9MYM - chain A; structure by X-ray diffraction, 1.84 A resolution.

[Chain A]
Molecule: Izumo sperm-egg fusion protein 1
From: Mus musculus
UniProt: Q9D9J7 (IZUM1_MOUSE); numbering as in UniProt (aligned over 22-256)
Amino-acid sequence (235 residues; row label = number of the first residue in the row):
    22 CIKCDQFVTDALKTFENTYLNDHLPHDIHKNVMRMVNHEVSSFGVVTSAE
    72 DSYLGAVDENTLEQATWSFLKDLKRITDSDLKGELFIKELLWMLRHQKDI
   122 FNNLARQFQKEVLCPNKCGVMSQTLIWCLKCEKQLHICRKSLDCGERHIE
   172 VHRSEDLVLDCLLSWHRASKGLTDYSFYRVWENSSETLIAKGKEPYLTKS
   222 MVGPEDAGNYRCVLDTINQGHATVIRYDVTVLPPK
Disulfide bonds: Cys-22/Cys-149, Cys-25/Cys-152, Cys-135/Cys-159, Cys-139/Cys-165, Cys-182/Cys-233
Curated features (UniProtKB/Swiss-Prot):
  - region: Trp-148 to Arg-160 (Important for interaction with IZUMO1R)
  - glycosylation: Asn-204 (N-linked (GlcNAc...) asparagine)
  - mutagenesis: Phe-28 (F28A: No effect on localization to cell membrane or interaction with IZUMO1R but loss of its ability to mediate cell-cell fusion; when associated with A-88 and A-113), Trp-88 (W88A: No effect on localization to cell membrane or interaction with IZUMO1R but loss of its ability to mediate cell-cell fusion; when associated with A-28 and A-113), Trp-113 (W113A: No effect on localization to cell membrane or interaction with IZUMO1R but loss of its ability to mediate cell-cell fusion; when associated with A-28 and A-88), Trp-148 (W148A: Abolishes adhesion to oocytes. Loss of interaction with IZUMO1R but no effect on localization to cell membrane or its ability to mediate cell-cell fusion), Lys-154 (K154A: Decreases adhesion to oocytes), His-157 (H157A: Abolishes adhesion to oocytes), Ile-158 (I158R: Strongly decreases adhesion to oocytes), Arg-160 (R160A: Abolishes adhesion to oocytes), Leu-163 (L163A: Decreases adhesion to oocytes), Asn-204 (N204Q: Almost no change in fusion-facilitating activity)

[Overview]
UniProt lists 10 mutagenesis sites.
Chain A is Izumo sperm-egg fusion protein 1 (Mus musculus); the structure, Fertilization IZUMO1 Protein
Ectodomain, was determined by X-ray diffraction (same publication as 9MYL).
